Entry 2MQQ (solution NMR); this record covers chains A and B of the 3 polymer chains in the assembly.

[Chain A]
Name: Heterogenous nuclear ribonucleoprotein L
Organism: Rattus norvegicus
UniProt: Q5U1Y5 (Q5U1Y5_RAT); residues 372-586 here correspond to UniProt positions 31-245 (UniProt number = residue number - 341)
Sequence (215 residues; numbered 372 to 586; the number before each row is that of its first residue):
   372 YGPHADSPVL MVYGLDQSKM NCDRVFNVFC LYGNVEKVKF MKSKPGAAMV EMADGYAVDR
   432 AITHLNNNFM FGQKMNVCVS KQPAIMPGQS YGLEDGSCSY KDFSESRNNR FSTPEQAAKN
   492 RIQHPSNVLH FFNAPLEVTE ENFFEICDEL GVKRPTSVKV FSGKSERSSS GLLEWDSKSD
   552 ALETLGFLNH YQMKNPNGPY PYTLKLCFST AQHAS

[Chain B]
Molecule: 5-nt RNA strand
Sequence (5 nucleotides; numbered 1 to 5; the number before each row is that of its first residue):
     1 ACACA

[Chain A / chain B interface]
Contacting residue pairs (29; chain A residue first):
  Met-382(A) / C2(B)  base contact
  Tyr-384(A) / A1(B)  base contact
  Tyr-384(A) / C2(B)  base contact
  Lys-410(A) / A3(B)  base contact
  Lys-410(A) / A5(B)  phosphate contact
  Met-412(A) / C2(B)  sugar contact
  Met-412(A) / A3(B)  sugar contact
  Lys-413(A) / C4(B)  phosphate contact
  Ser-414(A) / A3(B)  phosphate contact
  Lys-415(A) / A1(B)  phosphate contact
  Lys-415(A) / C2(B)  phosphate contact
  Met-420(A) / A3(B)  base contact
  Asn-447(A) / A1(B)  base contact
  Val-450(A) / C2(B)  base contact
  Ser-451(A) / C2(B)  base contact
  Lys-452(A) / C2(B)  base contact
  Gln-453(A) / C2(B)  base contact
  Gln-453(A) / A3(B)  base contact
  Ala-455(A) / A3(B)  base contact
  Ile-456(A) / A3(B)  base contact
  Met-457(A) / A3(B)  base contact
  Met-457(A) / A5(B)  base contact
  Pro-458(A) / A5(B)  sugar contact
  Gly-459(A) / A5(B)  phosphate contact
  Gln-460(A) / C4(B)  sugar contact
  Gln-460(A) / A5(B)  phosphate contact
  Ser-461(A) / A5(B)  phosphate contact
  Tyr-462(A) / A5(B)  phosphate contact
  Ser-470(A) / A5(B)  phosphate contact

[Overview]
22 residues of chain A face 5 of chain B across their interface.
Chain A is Heterogenous nuclear ribonucleoprotein L (Rattus norvegicus) and chain B is a 5-nt RNA strand; the
structure, Structural Investigation of hnRNP L bound to RNA, was determined by solution NMR.
